Entry 6PUE (X-ray diffraction, 1.90 A resolution); this record covers chains A and G of the 4 polymer chains in the assembly.

== Chain A ==
Molecule: Major histocompatibility complex class I-related gene protein
Organism: Homo sapiens
UniProtKB: Q95460 (HMR1_HUMAN); residues 1-270 here correspond to UniProt positions 23-292 (UniProt number = residue number + 22)
Chain sequence (271 residues; each row starts with the number of its first residue; numbering starts at 0):
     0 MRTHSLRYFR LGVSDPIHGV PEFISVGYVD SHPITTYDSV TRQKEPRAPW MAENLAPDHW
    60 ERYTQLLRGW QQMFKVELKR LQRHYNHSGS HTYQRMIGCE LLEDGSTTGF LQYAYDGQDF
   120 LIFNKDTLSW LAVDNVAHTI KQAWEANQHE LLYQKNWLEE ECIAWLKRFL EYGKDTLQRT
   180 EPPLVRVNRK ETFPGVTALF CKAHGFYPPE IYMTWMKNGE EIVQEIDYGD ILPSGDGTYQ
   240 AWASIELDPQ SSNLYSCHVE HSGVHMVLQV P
Unresolved in the structure: 190-195
Sequence notes: initiating methionine (0); conflict S261 (Cys283 in Q95460)
Cystine bridges: C98-C161, C200-C256
Covalent attachments: compound Q7J linked to K43
Residues lining bound ligands: Q7J (1,4-dideoxy-1-({2,6-dioxo-5-[(E)-(2-oxopropylidene)amino]-1,2,3,6-tetrahydropyrimidin-4-yl}amino)-D-erythro-pentitol): Y7, F8, R9, S24, T34, H58, Y62, L66, W69, R94, I96, Y152, Q153, W156
UniProt features mapped onto this chain:
  - binding site (5-(2-oxoethylideneamino)-6-(D-ribitylamino)uracil): R9, S24, K43, R94, Y152, Q153
  - binding site (5-(2-oxopropylideneamino)-6-(D-ribitylamino)uracil): R9, S24, K43, R94, Y152, Q153
  - binding site (7-hydroxy-6-methyl-8-(1-D-ribityl)lumazine): R9, S24, K43, R94, Y152, Q153
  - binding site (8-(9H-purin-6-yl)-2-oxa-8-azabicyclo[3.3.1]nona-3,6-diene-4,6-dicarbaldehyde): R9, K43, H58, R94
  - binding site (2-amino-4-oxopteridine-6-carbaldehyde): K43
  - binding site (pyridoxal): K43
  - glycosylation: N85 (N-linked (GlcNAc...) asparagine)

== Chain G ==
Molecule: Human TCR alpha chain
Organism: Homo sapiens
Chain sequence (204 residues; each row starts with the number of its first residue; numbering starts at 0):
     0 MGQNIDQPTE MTATEGAIVQ INCTYQTSGF NGLFWYQQHA GEAPTFLSYN VLDGLEEKGR
    60 FSSFLSRSKG YSYLLLKELQ MKDSASYLCA VKDSNYQLIW GAGTKLIIKP DIQNPDPAVY
   120 QLRDSKSSDK SVCLFTDFDS QTNVSQSKDS DVYITDKCVL DMRSMDFKSN SAVAWSNKSD
   180 FACANAFNNS IIPEDTFFPS PESS
Unresolved in the structure: 0-1, 201-203
Cystine bridges: C22-C88, C132-C182

== How chain A and chain G interact ==
Contacting residue pairs (29; chain A residue first):
  R61(A) - N94(G)  hydrogen bond (side chain-backbone)
  R61(A) - Y95(G)  hydrogen bond (side chain-backbone)
  R61(A) - Q96(G)
  Y62(A) - S93(G)  hydrogen bond (side chain-backbone)
  Y62(A) - N94(G)
  Y62(A) - Y95(G)
  L65(A) - N94(G)
  L65(A) - Y95(G)  hydrophobic
  H148(A) - Y48(G)
  H148(A) - E55(G)  salt bridge
  L151(A) - V50(G)  hydrophobic
  L151(A) - L51(G)  hydrophobic
  Y152(A) - N30(G)
  Y152(A) - Y48(G)
  Y152(A) - V50(G)
  Y152(A) - Y95(G)  hydrogen bond
  N155(A) - F29(G)  hydrogen bond (side chain-backbone)
  N155(A) - V50(G)
  N155(A) - L51(G)
  N155(A) - R66(G)  hydrogen bond
  W156(A) - N30(G)
  W156(A) - Y95(G)  hydrogen bond
  E159(A) - R66(G)
  E160(A) - G28(G)
  E160(A) - F29(G)  hydrogen bond (side chain-backbone)
  E160(A) - N30(G)
  E160(A) - S93(G)  hydrogen bond
  W164(A) - S93(G)
  W164(A) - N94(G)
Other interface residues (no listed pair), chain A (12 interface residues in all): K154

== Summary ==
Chain A and chain G each contribute 12 residues to their interface, with 9 hydrogen bonds and 1 salt bridge.
Among the polar pairs are H148(A)-E55(G), R61(A)-N94(G) and R61(A)-Y95(G). Compound Q7J is covalently linked
to K43(A).
Here chain A is Major histocompatibility complex class I-related gene protein and chain G is Human TCR alpha
chain, both from Homo sapiens. Entry 6PUE (Structure of human MAIT A-F7 TCR in complex with human
MR1-4'D-5-OP-RU) was determined by X-ray diffraction (same publication as 6PUC, 6PUD, 6PUF, 6PUG, 6PUH, 6PUI
and 4 further entries).
